PDB entry 8OIF | electron microscopy, 3.50 A resolution | chains A and L of the 3 polymer chains in the assembly

# Chain A
Protein: Ubiquitin-like modifier-activating enzyme 7
From: Homo sapiens
UniProtKB: P41226 (UBA7_HUMAN); residues 1-1012 here = UniProt positions 1-1012
Chain sequence (1014 residues; numbered -1 to 1012; the number before each row is that of its first residue; numbers below 1 keep their minus sign (Gly-1 is residue -1)):
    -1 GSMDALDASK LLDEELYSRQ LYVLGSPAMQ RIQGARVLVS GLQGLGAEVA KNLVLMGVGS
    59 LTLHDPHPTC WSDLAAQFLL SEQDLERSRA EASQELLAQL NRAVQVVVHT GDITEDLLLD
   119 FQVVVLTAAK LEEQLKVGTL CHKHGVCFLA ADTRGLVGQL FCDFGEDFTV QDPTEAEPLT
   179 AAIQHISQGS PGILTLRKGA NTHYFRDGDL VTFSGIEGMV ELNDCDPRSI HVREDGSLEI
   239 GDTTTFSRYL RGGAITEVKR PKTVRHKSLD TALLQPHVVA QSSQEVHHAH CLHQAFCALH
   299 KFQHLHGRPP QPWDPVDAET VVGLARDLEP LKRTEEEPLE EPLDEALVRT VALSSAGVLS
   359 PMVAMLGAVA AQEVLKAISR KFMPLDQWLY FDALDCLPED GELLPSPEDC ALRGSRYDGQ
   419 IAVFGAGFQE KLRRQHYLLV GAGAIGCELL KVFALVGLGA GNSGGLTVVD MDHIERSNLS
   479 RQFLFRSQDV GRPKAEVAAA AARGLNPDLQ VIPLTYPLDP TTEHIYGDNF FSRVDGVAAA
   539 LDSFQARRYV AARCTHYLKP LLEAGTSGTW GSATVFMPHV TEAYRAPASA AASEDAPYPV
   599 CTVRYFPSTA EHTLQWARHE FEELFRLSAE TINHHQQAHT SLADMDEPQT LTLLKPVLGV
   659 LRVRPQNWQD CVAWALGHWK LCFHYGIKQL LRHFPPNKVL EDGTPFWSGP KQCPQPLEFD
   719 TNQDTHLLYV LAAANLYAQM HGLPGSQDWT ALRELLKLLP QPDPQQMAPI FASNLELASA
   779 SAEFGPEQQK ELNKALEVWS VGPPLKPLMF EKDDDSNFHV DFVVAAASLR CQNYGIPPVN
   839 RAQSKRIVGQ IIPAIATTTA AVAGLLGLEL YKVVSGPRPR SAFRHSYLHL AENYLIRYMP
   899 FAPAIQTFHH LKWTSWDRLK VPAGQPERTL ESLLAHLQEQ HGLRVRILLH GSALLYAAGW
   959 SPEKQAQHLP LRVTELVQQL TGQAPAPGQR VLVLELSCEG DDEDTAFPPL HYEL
Not modelled in the structure: -1 to 32, 197-200, 212-219, 229-236, 240-242, 249-251, 325-340, 617-844, 999-1004
Sequence notes: expression tag (-1 to 0)
Residues lining bound ligands: adenosine monophosphate (AMP): Val438, Gly439, Gly441, Ala442, Ile443, Val467, Asp468, Met469, Asp470, Pro515, Leu516, Ala538, Leu539, Asp540, Ala544
UniProt features mapped onto this chain:
  - active site: Cys599 (Glycyl thioester intermediate)
  - modified residue: Ser266 (Phosphoserine)
  - natural variant: Glu397 to Leu1012 (deletion: Found in a small consanguineous family with learning disability; uncertain significance)
From the paper describing this entry:
  - catalytic residues: Cys599 (citing earlier work)

# Chain L
Protein: Ubiquitin/ISG15-conjugating enzyme E2 L6
From: Homo sapiens
Notes: EC 2.3.2.23
UniProtKB: O14933 (UB2L6_HUMAN); residues 1-153 here = UniProt positions 1-153
Chain sequence (155 residues; row label = number of the first residue in the row; numbers below 1 keep their minus sign (Gly-1 is residue -1)):
    -1 GPMMASMRVV KELEDLQKKP PPYLRNLSSD DANVLVWHAL LLPDQPPYHL KAFNLRISFP
    59 PEYPFKPPMI KFTTKIYHPN VDENGQICLP IISSENWKPS TKTSQVLEAL NVLVNRPNIR
   119 EPLRMDLADL LTQNPELFRK NAEEFTLRFG VDRPS
Not modelled in the structure: -1 to 1, 153
Sequence notes: expression tag (-1 to 0); conflict Ser98 (Cys in O14933), Ser102 (Cys in O14933)
UniProt features mapped onto this chain:
  - active site: Cys86 (Glycyl thioester intermediate)
From the paper describing this entry:
  - specificity-determining residues: Met5, Val8
  - mutagenesis - M123A: unchanged catalytic activity with Ubiquitin-like protein ISG15

# Interface between chain A and chain L
Cross-chain cystine bridges: Cys599(A)-Cys86(L)
Residue-residue contacts (17; chain A residue first):
  Ala586(A) - Phe63(L)  hydrophobic
  Ala590(A) - Phe63(L)
  Val598(A) - Cys86(L)  hydrophobic
  Cys599(A) - Cys86(L)  disulfide
  Ile945(A) - Met5(L)  hydrophobic
  Ile945(A) - Val8(L)  hydrophobic
  Leu947(A) - Ser4(L)
  Leu947(A) - Met5(L)  hydrophobic
  Gly949(A) - Ser4(L)
  Ser950(A) - Ala30(L)
  Ser950(A) - Asn31(L)
  Ser950(A) - Val32(L)  hydrogen bond (backbone-backbone)
  Ala951(A) - Ala30(L)
  Leu952(A) - Asp29(L)
  Trp958(A) - Asp29(L)
  Ser995(A) - Met5(L)
  Gly998(A) - Lys9(L)  hydrogen bond (backbone-side chain)
Interface residues without a listed pair, chain A (17 interface residues in all): Ser587, Thr600, Phe604, Leu978
Interface residues without a listed pair, chain L (12 interface residues in all): Ser92, Pro120
Interface features reported in the paper:
  - interface residues, chain A: Ile945(A), Leu947(A), Leu952(A)
  - interface residues, chain L: Met5(L), Val8(L)

# Overview
17 residues of chain A face 12 of chain L across their interface; the contacts include 1 disulfide bond and 2
hydrogen bonds. Polar pairs include Gly998(A)-Lys9(L) and Ser950(A)-Val32(L). Ligands of chain A: adenosine
monophosphate. The paper reports the catalytic residue Cys599(A); M123A of chain L leaves catalytic activity
with Ubiquitin-like protein ISG15 unchanged.
Here chain A is Ubiquitin-like modifier-activating enzyme 7 and chain L is Ubiquitin/ISG15-conjugating enzyme
E2 L6, both from Homo sapiens. Entry 8OIF (Structure of the UBE1L activating enzyme bound to ISG15 and UBE2L6)
was determined by electron microscopy.
